PDB entry 4FJK | X-ray diffraction, 2.00 A resolution | chains A and T of the 3 polymer chains in the assembly

[Chain A]
Name: DNA polymerase
From: Enterobacteria phage RB69
Notes: EC 2.7.7.7
UniProt: Q38087 (DPOL_BPR69); residues 1-903 here = UniProt positions 1-903
Sequence (903 residues; each row starts with the number of its first residue):
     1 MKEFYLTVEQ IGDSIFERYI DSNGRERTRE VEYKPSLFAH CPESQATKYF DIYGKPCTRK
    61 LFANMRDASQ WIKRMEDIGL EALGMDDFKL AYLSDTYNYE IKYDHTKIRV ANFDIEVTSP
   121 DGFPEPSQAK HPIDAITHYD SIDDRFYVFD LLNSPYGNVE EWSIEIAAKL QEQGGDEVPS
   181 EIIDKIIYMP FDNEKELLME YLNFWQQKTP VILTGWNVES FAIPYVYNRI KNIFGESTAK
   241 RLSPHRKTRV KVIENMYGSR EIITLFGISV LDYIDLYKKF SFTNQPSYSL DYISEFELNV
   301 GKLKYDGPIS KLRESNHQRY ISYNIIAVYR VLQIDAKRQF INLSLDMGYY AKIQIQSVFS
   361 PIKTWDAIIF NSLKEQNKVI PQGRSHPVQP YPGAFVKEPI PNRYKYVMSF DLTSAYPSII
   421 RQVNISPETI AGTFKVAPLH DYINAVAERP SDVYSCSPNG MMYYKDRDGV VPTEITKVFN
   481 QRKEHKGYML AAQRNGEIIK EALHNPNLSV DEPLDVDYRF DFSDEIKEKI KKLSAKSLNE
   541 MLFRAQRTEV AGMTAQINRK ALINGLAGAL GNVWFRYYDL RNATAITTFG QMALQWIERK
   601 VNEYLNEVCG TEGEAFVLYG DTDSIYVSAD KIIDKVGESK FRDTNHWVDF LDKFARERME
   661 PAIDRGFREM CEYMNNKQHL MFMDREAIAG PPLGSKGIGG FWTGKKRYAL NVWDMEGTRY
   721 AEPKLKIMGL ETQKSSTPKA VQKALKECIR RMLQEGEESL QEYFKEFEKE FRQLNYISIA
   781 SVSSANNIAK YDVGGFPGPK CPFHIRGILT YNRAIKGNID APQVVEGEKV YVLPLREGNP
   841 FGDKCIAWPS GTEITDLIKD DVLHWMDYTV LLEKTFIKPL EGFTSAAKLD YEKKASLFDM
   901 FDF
Not modelled in the structure: 902-903
Sequence notes: engineered mutation Ala-222 (Asp in Q38087), Ala-327 (Asp in Q38087), Ala-415 (Leu in Q38087), Ala-561 (Leu in Q38087), Gly-565 (Ser in Q38087), Ala-567 (Tyr in Q38087)
Metal / ion sites: Ca2+ site 1 near Glu-116 (its only coordinating residue here); Ca2+ site 2: Asp-411, Leu-412, Asp-623 (together with 2'-deoxyadenosine 5'-triphosphate); Ca2+ site 3: Asn-505, Asn-507, Lys-531; Ca2+ site 4: Asp-623 (together with 2'-deoxyadenosine 5'-triphosphate); Ca2+ site 5 near Glu-716 (its only coordinating residue here)
Small-molecule neighbours: 2'-deoxyadenosine 5'-triphosphate (DTP): Asp-411, Leu-412, Thr-413, Ser-414, Ala-415, Tyr-416, Pro-417, Arg-482, Lys-486, Lys-560, Asn-564, Thr-622, Asp-623
Curated features (UniProtKB/Swiss-Prot):
  - region: Thr-248 to Thr-264 (Beta hairpin), Lys-705 to Tyr-708 (Binding of DNA in B-conformation), Leu-897 to Phe-903 (Interaction with the polymerase clamp)
  - binding site (Mg(2+)): Asp-114, Glu-116, Asp-411, Leu-412, Asp-623
  - binding site (substrate): Ser-414, Tyr-416, Arg-482, Lys-560
  - site: Asp-621 (Optimization of metal coordination by the polymerase active site), Lys-706 (Optimization of metal coordination by the polymerase active site), Asp-714 (Essential for viral replication)
What the authors report for this chain:
  - binding site for DNA template (chain T): Trp-574

[Chain T]
Molecule: DNA template
Sequence (16 nucleotides; numbered 3 to 18; the number before each row is that of its first residue):
     3 CAGTAAGCAG TCCGCG

[How chain A and chain T interact]
Pairs across the interface (33; chain A residue first):
  Ser-360(A) / DC3(T)  hydrogen bond to the base
  Pro-361(A) / DC3(T)  base contact
  Ile-362(A) / DC3(T)  base contact
  Ile-362(A) / DA4(T)  base contact
  Tyr-391(A) / DG5(T)  hydrogen bond to the phosphate
  Tyr-391(A) / DT6(T)  sugar contact
  Pro-392(A) / DT6(T)  phosphate contact
  Pro-392(A) / DA7(T)  phosphate contact
  Gly-393(A) / DT6(T)  hydrogen bond to the phosphate
  Gly-393(A) / DA7(T)  hydrogen bond to the phosphate
  Ala-394(A) / DA7(T)  sugar contact
  Val-396(A) / DA7(T)  phosphate contact
  Val-396(A) / DA8(T)  phosphate contact
  Gly-568(A) / DG5(T)  sugar contact
  Gly-571(A) / DG5(T)  sugar contact
  Asn-572(A) / DA4(T)  hydrogen bond to the base
  Asn-572(A) / DG5(T)  hydrogen bond to the phosphate
  Trp-574(A) / DA4(T)  hydrogen bond to the base
  Lys-705(A) / DA8(T)  salt bridge to the phosphate
  Lys-705(A) / DG9(T)  sugar contact
  Lys-706(A) / DA7(T)  base contact
  Lys-706(A) / DA8(T)  sugar contact
  Arg-707(A) / DG9(T)  phosphate contact
  Arg-707(A) / DC10(T)  salt bridge to the phosphate
  Glu-731(A) / DC10(T)  sugar contact
  Pro-799(A) / DC14(T)  phosphate contact
  Lys-800(A) / DT13(T)  phosphate contact
  Lys-800(A) / DC14(T)  hydrogen bond to the phosphate
  Cys-801(A) / DT13(T)  sugar contact
  Phe-803(A) / DG12(T)  sugar contact
  Lys-844(A) / DT13(T)  salt bridge to the phosphate
  Lys-874(A) / DG12(T)  salt bridge to the phosphate
  Lys-878(A) / DA11(T)  salt bridge to the phosphate
Interface residues without a listed pair, chain A (26 interface residues in all): Glu-398, Lys-734, Arg-806

[Summary]
26 residues of chain A face 12 of chain T across their interface, with 8 hydrogen bonds and 5 salt bridges.
Polar pairs include Ser-360(A)/DC3(T), Asn-572(A)/DA4(T) and Trp-574(A)/DA4(T). Bound to chain A:
2'-deoxyadenosine 5'-triphosphate. From the paper: a binding site for DNA template (chain T) at Trp-574(A).
Chain A is DNA polymerase (Enterobacteria phage RB69) and chain T is DNA template; the structure, RB69 DNA
polymerase ternary complex with dATP/dA, was determined by X-ray diffraction, deposited together with 4FJ5,
4FJ7, 4FJ8, 4FJ9, 4FJG, 4FJH and 9 further entries.
